Entry 7UWD (electron microscopy, 4.10 A resolution (low resolution: residue-level contacts below are approximate; hydrogen-bond / salt-bridge calls are withheld)); this record covers chains E and F of the 31 polymer chains in the assembly.

# Chain E
Molecule: V-type proton ATPase catalytic subunit A
From: Citrus limon
Notes: EC 7.1.2.2
UniProtKB: Q9SM09 (VATA_CITUN); numbering as in UniProt (aligned over 1-623)
Sequence (623 residues; numbered 1 to 623; the number before each row is that of its first residue):
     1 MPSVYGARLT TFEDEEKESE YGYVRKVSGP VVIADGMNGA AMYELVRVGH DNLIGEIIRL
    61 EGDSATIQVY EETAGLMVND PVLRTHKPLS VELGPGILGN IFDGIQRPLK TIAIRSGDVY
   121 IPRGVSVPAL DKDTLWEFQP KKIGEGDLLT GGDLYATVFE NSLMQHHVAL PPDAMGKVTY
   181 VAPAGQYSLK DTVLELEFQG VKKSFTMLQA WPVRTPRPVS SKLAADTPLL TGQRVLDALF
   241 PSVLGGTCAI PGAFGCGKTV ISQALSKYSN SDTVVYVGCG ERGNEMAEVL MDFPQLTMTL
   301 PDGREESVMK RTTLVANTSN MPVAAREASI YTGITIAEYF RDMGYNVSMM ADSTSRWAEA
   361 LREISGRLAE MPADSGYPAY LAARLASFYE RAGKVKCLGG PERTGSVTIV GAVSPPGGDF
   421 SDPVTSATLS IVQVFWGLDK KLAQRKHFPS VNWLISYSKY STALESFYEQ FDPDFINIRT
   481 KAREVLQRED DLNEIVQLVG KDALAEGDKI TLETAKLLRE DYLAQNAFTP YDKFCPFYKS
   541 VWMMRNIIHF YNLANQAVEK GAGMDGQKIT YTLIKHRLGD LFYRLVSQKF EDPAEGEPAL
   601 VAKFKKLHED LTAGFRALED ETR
Disordered / not traced: 1-20

# Chain F
Molecule: Vacuolar proton pump subunit B
From: Citrus limon
UniProtKB: A0A067FXK2 (A0A067FXK2_CITSI); numbering as in UniProt (aligned over 1-488)
Sequence (488 residues; numbered 1 to 488; the number before each row is that of its first residue):
     1 MGVAQNNVDM EEGTLEVAME YRTVTGVAGP LVILDKVKGP KYYEIVNIRL GDGTMRRGQV
    61 LEVDGEKAVV QVFEGTSGID NKFTTVQFTG EVLKTPVSLD MLGRIFNGSG KPIDNGPPIL
   121 PEAYLDISGS SINPSERTYP EEMIQTGIST IDVMNSIARG QKIPLFSAAG LPHNEIAAQI
   181 CRQAGLVKRL EKTDNLLEDG EEDNFAIVFA AMGVNMETAQ FFKRDFEENG SMERVTLFLN
   241 LANDPTIERI ITPRIALTTA EYLAYECGKH VLVILTDMSS YADALREVSA AREEVPGRRG
   301 YPGYMYTDLA QIYERAGRIE GRKGSITQIP ILTMPNDDIT HPTPDLTGYI TEGQIYIDRQ
   361 LQNRQIYPPI NVLPSLSRLM KSAIGEGMTR RDHSDVSNQL YANYAIGKDV QAMKAVVGEE
   421 ALSSEDLLYL EFLDKFERKF VAQGAYDSRN IFQSLDLAWT LLRIFPRELL HRIPGKTLDQ
   481 YYSRDAAN
Disordered / not traced: 1-11, 190-199, 485-488

# How chain E and chain F interact
Contacting residue pairs (69):
  Arg25(E) with Asp64(F); Gly65(F)
  Lys26(E) with Val63(F); Asp64(F)
  Val27(E) with Tyr42(F); Glu62(F); Val63(F)
  Gly29(E) with Tyr42(F)
  Thr73(E) with Tyr42(F)
  Ala74(E) with Tyr42(F)
  Gly75(E) with Tyr42(F)
  Leu76(E) with Lys41(F); Tyr42(F)
  Met77(E) with Pro40(F)
  Val78(E) with Pro40(F); Val63(F); Gly65(F)
  Leu109(E) with Pro134(F); Ser135(F)
  Val119(E) with Asn133(F); Ile319(F); Arg322(F)
  Tyr120(E) with Ser130(F); Ser131(F); Glu261(F); Tyr265(F)
  Ile121(E) with Ser130(F); Ser131(F)
  Ala253(E) with Tyr349(F)
  Phe254(E) with Asp345(F); Tyr349(F)
  Gly255(E) with Gln354(F); Arg378(F)
  Gly257(E) with Arg378(F)
  Gly280(E) with Tyr306(F)
  Arg282(E) with Tyr349(F); Ile350(F); Glu352(F); Arg378(F)
  Asn284(E) with Arg137(F); Tyr139(F); Lys162(F); Glu352(F); Leu379(F)
  Ala287(E) with Arg137(F); Thr138(F)
  Glu288(E) with Tyr139(F)
  Leu290(E) with Ser135(F)
  Met291(E) with Tyr139(F)
  Thr318(E) with Ser131(F); Pro134(F)
  Ser319(E) with Ala310(F); Glu314(F)
  Asn320(E) with Ser131(F); Glu314(F)
  Met321(E) with Pro134(F)
  Val323(E) with Thr307(F)
  Arg362(E) with Gly303(F)
  Gly366(E) with Val295(F)
  Gly376(E) with Val295(F)
  Ser414(E) with Tyr349(F)
  Pro415(E) with Tyr349(F)
  Gly417(E) with Thr340(F)
  Gln444(E) with Leu373(F); Tyr401(F)
  Lys446(E) with Tyr401(F)
  Phe528(E) with Lys381(F)
  Phe590(E) with His471(F); Arg472(F)
Also at the interface, not in a pair above, chain E (54 interface residues in all): Ser28, Lys110, Gly252, Cys256, Lys258, Gly283, Met286, Glu359, Arg367, Ser375, Pro416, Ala443, Arg445, Tyr583
Also at the interface, not in a pair above, chain F (52 interface residues in all): Val92, Ile132, Glu136, Pro140, Gly160, Pro296, Gly297, Ala316, Gly348, Leu376, Ala402, Glu468, Pro474

# In short
54 residues of chain E and 52 residues of chain F are in contact.
Chain E is V-type proton ATPase catalytic subunit A and chain F is Vacuolar proton pump subunit B, both from
Citrus limon; the structure, Citrus V-ATPase State 2, H in contact with subunits AB, was determined by
electron microscopy, deposited together with 7UW9, 7UWA, 7UWB and 7UWC.
